PDB entry 3ZKX | X-ray diffraction, 2.37 A resolution | chains A and C of the 3 polymer chains in the assembly

[Chain A]
Molecule: Beta-secretase 2
Organism: Homo sapiens
Notes: EC 3.4.23.45; fragment: extracellular, residues 75-460
UniProt: Q9Y5Z0 (BACE2_HUMAN); residues 13-398 here correspond to UniProt positions 75-460 (UniProt number = residue number + 62)
Chain sequence (386 residues; numbered 13 to 398; the number before each row is that of its first residue):
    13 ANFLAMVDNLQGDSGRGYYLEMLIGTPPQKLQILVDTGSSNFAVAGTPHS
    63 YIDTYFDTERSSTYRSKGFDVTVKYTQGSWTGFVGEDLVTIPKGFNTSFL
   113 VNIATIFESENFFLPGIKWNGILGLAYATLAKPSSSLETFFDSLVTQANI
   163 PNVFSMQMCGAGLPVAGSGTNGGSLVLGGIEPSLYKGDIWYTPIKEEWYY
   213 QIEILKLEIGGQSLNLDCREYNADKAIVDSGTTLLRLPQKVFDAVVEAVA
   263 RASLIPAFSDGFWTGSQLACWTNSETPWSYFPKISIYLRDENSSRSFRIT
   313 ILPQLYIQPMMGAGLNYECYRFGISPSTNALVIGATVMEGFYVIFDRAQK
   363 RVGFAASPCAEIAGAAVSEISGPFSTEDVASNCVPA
Not modelled in the structure: 13-15, 176-183, 323-326, 398
Cystine bridges: Cys171-Cys371, Cys230-Cys395, Cys282-Cys331
Differences from the reference sequence: engineered mutation Ala269 (Glu1195 in Q9Y5Z0)
Curated features (UniProtKB/Swiss-Prot):
  - active site: Asp48, Asp241
  - glycosylation (N-linked (GlcNAc...) asparagine): Asn108, Asn304

[Chain C]
Molecule: XA4815
Organism: Lama glama
Chain sequence (122 residues; row label = number of the first residue in the row):
   160 QVQLQESGGGLVQAGGSLRLSCAASGFTFSRAAMRWVRRAPERGLEWVAN
   210 INAGDGSASYADFVKGRFTASRDKAGNRLYLQMDNLRPNDTAVYYCIYNG
   260 HRGQGTQVTVSSHHHHHHEPEA
Not modelled in the structure: 160-162, 274-281
Cystine bridges: Cys181-Cys255

[Interface between chain A and chain C]
Residue-residue contacts (28):
  Ala269(A) - Phe188(C)
  Phe270(A) - Phe188(C)  hydrophobic
  Ser271(A) - Phe188(C)
  Ser271(A) - Asn258(C)  hydrogen bond
  Phe274(A) - Phe188(C)  hydrophobic
  Ser278(A) - Arg190(C)  hydrogen bond (backbone-side chain)
  Gln279(A) - Ser189(C)  hydrogen bond (side chain-backbone)
  Gln279(A) - Arg190(C)
  Gln279(A) - Ala191(C)
  Gln279(A) - Ala212(C)
  Leu280(A) - Thr187(C)
  Leu280(A) - Phe188(C)
  Leu280(A) - Ser189(C)  hydrogen bond (backbone-backbone)
  Ala281(A) - Phe186(C)  hydrophobic
  Ala281(A) - Thr187(C)
  Ala281(A) - Phe188(C)  hydrophobic
  Cys282(A) - Phe186(C)
  Cys282(A) - Thr187(C)  hydrogen bond (backbone-backbone)
  Cys282(A) - Asn236(C)
  Trp283(A) - Phe186(C)  hydrophobic
  Thr284(A) - Gly185(C)
  Leu327(A) - Ala183(C)
  Leu327(A) - Arg237(C)
  Tyr329(A) - Ala183(C)  hydrogen bond (side chain-backbone)
  Tyr329(A) - Ser184(C)  hydrogen bond (side chain-backbone)
  Tyr329(A) - Gly185(C)  hydrogen bond (side chain-backbone)
  Tyr329(A) - Thr187(C)
  Tyr329(A) - Asn236(C)
Also at the interface, not in a pair above, chain A (15 interface residues in all): Ile267, Cys331
Also at the interface, not in a pair above, chain C (15 interface residues in all): Ala182, Gly213

[Summary]
The chain A/chain C interface involves 15 residues from each chain, with 8 hydrogen bonds. Among the polar
pairs are Ser271(A)-Asn258(C), Ser278(A)-Arg190(C) and Gln279(A)-Ser189(C). From UniProt: active-site residues
Asp48(A) and Asp241(A) on chain A.
Here chain A is Beta-secretase 2 (Homo sapiens) and chain C is XA4815 (Lama glama). Entry 3ZKX (Ternary BACE2
xaperone complex) was determined by X-ray diffraction (same publication as 3ZKM, 3ZKN, 3ZKS, 3ZL7, 4BEL and
4BFB).
